PDB entry 7TKO | electron microscopy, 4.80 A resolution (low resolution: residue-level contacts below are approximate; hydrogen-bond / salt-bridge calls are withheld) | chains V and W of the 27 polymer chains in the assembly

== Chain V ==
Name: ATP synthase subunit d
Source organism: Saccharomyces cerevisiae
Reference sequence: P30902 (ATP7_YEAST); residues 1-173 here correspond to UniProt positions 2-174 (UniProt number = residue number + 1)
Amino-acid sequence (173 residues; each row starts with the number of its first residue):
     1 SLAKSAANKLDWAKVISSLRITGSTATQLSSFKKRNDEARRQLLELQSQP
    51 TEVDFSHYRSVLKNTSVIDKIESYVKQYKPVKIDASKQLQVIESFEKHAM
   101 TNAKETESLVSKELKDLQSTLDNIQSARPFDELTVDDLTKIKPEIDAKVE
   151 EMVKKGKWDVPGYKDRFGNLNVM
Disordered / not traced: 1-2
Swiss-Prot annotation at these positions:
  - modified residue: Ser-1 (N-acetylserine)

== Chain W ==
Name: ATP synthase subunit f
Source organism: Saccharomyces cerevisiae
Reference sequence: Q06405 (ATPK_YEAST); residues 1-95 here correspond to UniProt positions 7-101 (UniProt number = residue number + 6)
Amino-acid sequence (95 residues; numbered 1 to 95; the number before each row is that of its first residue):
     1 VSTLIPPKVVSSKNIGSAPNAKRIANVVHFYKSLPQGPAPAIKANTRLAR
    51 YKAKYFDGDNASGKPLWHFALGIIAFGYSMEYYFHLRHHKGAEEH
Disordered / not traced: 86-95

== Chain V / chain W interface ==
Residue-residue contacts (10; chain V residue first):
  Ala-26(V) / Leu-4(W)
  Asn-102(V) / Lys-8(W)
  Asn-123(V) / Phe-30(W)
  Ala-127(V) / Ser-33(W)
  Arg-128(V) / Ser-33(W)
  Arg-128(V) / Leu-34(W)
  Arg-128(V) / Pro-35(W)
  Pro-129(V) / Leu-34(W)
  Pro-129(V) / Pro-35(W)
  Phe-130(V) / Pro-35(W)
Interface residues without a listed pair, chain V (14 interface residues in all): Thr-22, Thr-27, Ser-30, Ala-103, Ser-126, Asp-131, Glu-132
Interface residues without a listed pair, chain W (9 interface residues in all): Ser-2, Pro-7, Gln-36

== Overview ==
14 residues of chain V face 9 of chain W across their interface.
Chain V is ATP synthase subunit d and chain W is ATP synthase subunit f, both from Saccharomyces cerevisiae;
the structure, Yeast ATP synthase State 3catalytic(a) with 10 mM ATP backbone model, was determined by
electron microscopy (same publication as 7TJS, 7TJT, 7TJU, 7TJV, 7TJW, 7TJX and 30 further entries).
